4KZU - chains A and C; structure by X-ray diffraction, 2.10 A resolution.

# Chain A
Protein: Tankyrase-2
From: Homo sapiens
Notes: EC 2.4.2.30; fragment: C-terminal fragment
UniProtKB: Q9H2K2 (TNKS2_HUMAN); numbering as in UniProt (aligned over 946-1113)
Sequence (191 residues; each row starts with the number of its first residue):
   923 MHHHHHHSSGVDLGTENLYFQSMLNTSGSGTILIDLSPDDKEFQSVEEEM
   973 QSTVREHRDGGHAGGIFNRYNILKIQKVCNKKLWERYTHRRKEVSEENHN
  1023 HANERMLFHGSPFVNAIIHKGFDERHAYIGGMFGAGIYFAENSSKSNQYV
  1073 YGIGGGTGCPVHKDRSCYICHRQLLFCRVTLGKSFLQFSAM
Unresolved in the structure: 923-951, 1113
Construct notes: expression tag (923-945)
Curated features (UniProtKB/Swiss-Prot):
  - binding site (Zn(2+)): C1081, H1084, C1089, C1092
Metal / ion sites: Zn2+: C1081, H1084, C1089, C1092
Residues lining bound ligands: 2-(4-bromophenyl)-4H-chromen-4-one (A73): F1030, H1031, G1032, S1033, P1034, F1035, H1048, A1049, Y1050, Y1060, F1061, A1062, K1067, S1068, Y1071, I1075

# Chain C
Protein: Tankyrase-2
From: Homo sapiens
Notes: EC 2.4.2.30; fragment: C-terminal fragment
UniProtKB: Q9H2K2 (TNKS2_HUMAN); residues 1114-1162 here = UniProt positions 1114-1162
Sequence (49 residues; row label = number of the first residue in the row):
  1114 KMAHSPPGHHSVTGRPSVNGLALAEYVIYRGEQAYPEYLITYQIMRPEG
Unresolved in the structure: 1114, 1162

# Interface between chain A and chain C
Contacting residue pairs - 154 pairs, chain A then chain C:
  L955(A) with L1152(C), hydrophobic
  L958(A) with Y1151(C), hydrophobic
  E964(A) with Y1151(C), hydrogen bond
  V968(A) with I1153(C), hydrophobic
  M972(A) with Y1155(C), hydrophobic
  R977(A) with N1132(C); A1135(C)
  R980(A) with V1131(C)
  G986(A) with I1157(C)
  I988(A) with M1158(C); P1160(C)
  F989(A) with I1157(C), hydrophobic; M1158(C)
  N990(A) with P1160(C)
  R991(A) with I1157(C); M1158(C), hydrogen bond
  Y992(A) with Y1155(C), hydrophobic; Q1156(C); M1158(C)
  N993(A) with Y1155(C); Q1156(C), hydrogen bond (backbone-backbone); M1158(C)
  I994(A) with T1154(C); Y1155(C), hydrophobic
  L995(A) with T1154(C), hydrogen bond (backbone-backbone); Q1156(C)
  K996(A) with L1152(C); I1153(C); T1154(C), hydrogen bond (backbone-backbone)
  I997(A) with Y1151(C), hydrophobic; L1152(C)
  Q998(A) with E1150(C); Y1151(C); L1152(C), hydrogen bond (backbone-backbone)
  K999(A) with E1150(C), salt bridge
  V1000(A) with Y1148(C), hydrogen bond (backbone-side chain); P1149(C); E1150(C), hydrogen bond (backbone-backbone)
  C1001(A) with Y1148(C)
  N1002(A) with Y1148(C), hydrogen bond (backbone-side chain)
  L1005(A) with Y1148(C)
  W1006(A) with Y1148(C); E1150(C)
  R1008(A) with E1145(C)
  Y1009(A) with E1145(C); Q1146(C); A1147(C); Y1148(C), hydrophobic
  R1012(A) with H1123(C); R1143(C); E1145(C); Q1146(C), hydrogen bond
  V1016(A) with H1123(C)
  E1019(A) with H1123(C), salt bridge
  R1027(A) with Y1139(C), hydrogen bond
  L1029(A) with Y1139(C), hydrophobic
  V1036(A) with L1152(C), hydrophobic
  F1044(A) with G1144(C); A1147(C), hydrophobic
  D1045(A) with M1115(C)
  E1046(A) with M1115(C)
  A1049(A) with M1115(C), hydrophobic
  F1055(A) with G1127(C); V1140(C), hydrophobic; Y1142(C), hydrogen bond (backbone-side chain)
  A1057(A) with M1115(C); A1116(C), hydrogen bond (backbone-backbone); Y1142(C)
  G1058(A) with V1140(C); I1141(C); Y1142(C)
  I1059(A) with Y1139(C); V1140(C); I1141(C), hydrogen bond (backbone-backbone)
  Y1060(A) with Y1139(C); V1140(C), hydrophobic
  F1061(A) with E1138(C); Y1139(C), hydrogen bond (backbone-backbone); I1141(C), hydrophobic; A1147(C), hydrophobic
  E1063(A) with L1136(C); A1137(C), hydrogen bond (backbone-backbone); Y1139(C), hydrogen bond
  N1064(A) with A1135(C); L1136(C), hydrogen bond (side chain-backbone)
  K1067(A) with E1138(C)
  N1069(A) with Y1155(C), hydrogen bond; I1157(C)
  V1072(A) with Y1155(C)
  S1088(A) with I1157(C)
  C1089(A) with I1157(C)
  Y1090(A) with Q1156(C); I1157(C); M1158(C); R1159(C)
  I1091(A) with Q1156(C), hydrogen bond (backbone-side chain)
  C1092(A) with Q1156(C)
  H1093(A) with Y1155(C); Q1156(C)
  R1094(A) with I1153(C); T1154(C); Y1155(C), hydrogen bond (backbone-backbone); I1157(C)
  Q1095(A) with L1152(C); I1153(C); T1154(C), hydrogen bond; Y1155(C)
  L1096(A) with Y1151(C); L1152(C); I1153(C), hydrogen bond (backbone-backbone); Y1155(C)
  L1097(A) with Y1151(C); L1152(C), hydrophobic
  F1098(A) with E1150(C), hydrogen bond (backbone-backbone); Y1151(C), hydrogen bond (backbone-backbone); I1153(C), hydrophobic
  C1099(A) with Y1148(C); P1149(C), hydrophobic
  R1100(A) with Q1146(C); A1147(C); Y1148(C), hydrogen bond (backbone-backbone); E1150(C), salt bridge
  V1101(A) with I1141(C), hydrophobic; Q1146(C)
  T1102(A) with I1141(C); Q1146(C), hydrogen bond (backbone-backbone)
  L1103(A) with H1123(C); S1124(C), hydrogen bond (backbone-side chain); Y1139(C), hydrophobic
  G1104(A) with H1123(C)
  K1105(A) with G1121(C); H1122(C); H1123(C), hydrogen bond (backbone-backbone); S1124(C)
  S1106(A) with H1122(C); S1124(C), hydrogen bond; V1125(C); T1126(C), hydrogen bond
  F1107(A) with P1119(C), hydrophobic; H1122(C); S1124(C), hydrogen bond (backbone-backbone); V1125(C); T1126(C), hydrogen bond (backbone-backbone)
  L1108(A) with T1126(C); R1128(C)
  Q1109(A) with T1126(C), hydrogen bond (backbone-backbone); G1127(C); R1128(C), hydrogen bond (backbone-backbone)
  F1110(A) with R1128(C)
  S1111(A) with R1128(C), hydrogen bond (backbone-backbone); P1129(C); S1130(C), hydrogen bond (backbone-backbone)
  A1112(A) with S1130(C); V1131(C), hydrophobic
Interface residues without a listed pair, chain A (82 interface residues in all): T975, G987, E1015, N1020, M1028, F1030, I1039, I1040, A1062
Interface residues without a listed pair, chain C (42 interface residues in all): L1134

# In short
82 residues of chain A face 42 of chain C across their interface, with 37 hydrogen bonds and 3 salt bridges.
Polar pairs include K999(A)-E1150(C), E1019(A)-H1123(C) and R1100(A)-E1150(C). Chain A binds
2-(4-bromophenyl)-4H-chromen-4-one. From UniProt: 4 Zn2+-binding residues on chain A.
Chain A is Tankyrase-2 and chain C is Tankyrase-2, both from Homo sapiens; the structure, Crystal structure of
human tankyrase 2 in complex with 4' -bromo flavone, was determined by X-ray diffraction, deposited together
with 4KZL, 4KZQ, 4L09, 4L0B, 4L0I, 4L0S and 10 further entries.
